PDB entry 6USZ | X-ray diffraction, 2.03 A resolution | chain A

== Chain A ==
Molecule: GTPase KRas
Organism: Homo sapiens
UniProtKB: P01116 (RASK_HUMAN), isoform P01116-2; residues 1-169 here = UniProt positions 1-169
Chain sequence (170 residues; numbered 0 to 169; the number before each row is that of its first residue; numbering starts at 0):
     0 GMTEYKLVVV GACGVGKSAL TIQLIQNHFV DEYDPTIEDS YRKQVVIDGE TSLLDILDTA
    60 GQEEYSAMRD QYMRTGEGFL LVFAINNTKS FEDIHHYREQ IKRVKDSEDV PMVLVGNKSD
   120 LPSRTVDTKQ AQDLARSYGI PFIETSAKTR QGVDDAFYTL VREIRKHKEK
Unresolved in the structure: 0
Glycans and other covalent adducts: compound QH4 linked to Cys12
Construct notes: expression tag (0); variant Cys12 (Gly in P01116); engineered mutation Ser51 (Cys in P01116), Leu80 (Cys in P01116), Ser118 (Cys in P01116)
Metal / ion sites: Mg2+: Ser17 (together with GDP)
Ligand contacts:
  - GDP (guanosine-5'-diphosphate): Ala11, Gly13, Val14, Gly15, Lys16, Ser17, Ala18, Phe28, Val29, Asp30, Tyr32, Asn116, Lys117, Asp119, Leu120, Ser145, Ala146, Lys147
  - QH4 ({(2S)-4-[2-{[(2S)-1-methylpyrrolidin-2-yl]methoxy}-7-(naphthalen-1-yl)-5,6,7,8-tetrahydropyrido[3,4-d]pyrimidin-4-yl]-1-propanoylpiperazin-2-yl}acetonitrile): Val9, Gly10, Gly13, Lys16, Pro34, Thr58, Ala59, Gly60, Gln61, Glu62, Glu63, Tyr64, Arg68, Asp69, Met72, Asp92, His95, Tyr96, Gln99, Ile100, Arg102, Val103
UniProt features mapped onto this chain:
  - motif: Tyr32 to Tyr40 (Effector region)
  - binding site (GTP): Gly10, Ala11, Gly13 to Ala18, Val29 to Thr35, Ala59, Gly60, Asn116, Lys117, Asp119
  - modified residue: Met1 (N-acetylmethionine), Thr2 (N-acetylthreonine), Lys104 (N6-acetyllysine)
  - glycosylation: Thr35 (Microbial infection: O-linked (Glc) threonine)
  - natural variant: Lys5 (K5E: In NS3; K5N: In GASC), Gly10 (G10GG: In AML), Cys12 (G12C: In lung carcinoma; this construct carries the variant), Gly13 (G13D: In GASC, JMML and OES; G13R: In pylocytic astrocytoma), Val14 (V14I: In NS3), Leu19 (L19F: In OES), Gln22 (Q22E: In CFC2; Q22R: In NS3), Pro34 (P34L: In NS3; P34Q: In NS3; P34R: In CFC2), Ile36 (I36M: In NS3), Thr58 (T58I: In NS3), Ala59 (A59T: In GASC), Gly60 (G60R: In CFC2; G60S: In NS3), 8 further natural variant entries in UniProt
  - mutagenesis: Asp38 (D38A: Decreased interaction with MAPKAP1/SIN1), Tyr40 (Y40A: Decreased interaction with MAPKAP1/SIN1), Gln61 (Q61L: Promotes GTP binding)

== In short ==
Bound to chain A: GDP. Compound QH4 is covalently linked to Cys12. From UniProt: 20 GTP-binding residues and 3
mutagenesis sites.
Chain A is GTPase KRas (Homo sapiens); the structure, Identification of the Clinical Development Candidate
MRTX849, a Covalent KRASG12C Inhibitor for the Treatment of Cancer, was determined by X-ray diffraction,
deposited together with 6USX and 6UT0.
